Entry 3II6 (X-ray diffraction, 2.40 A resolution); this record covers chains B and X of the 3 polymer chains in the assembly.

Chain B:
Molecule: DNA repair protein XRCC4
From: Homo sapiens
UniProt: Q13426 (XRCC4_HUMAN); residue numbers follow UniProt; this construct covers 1-203
Sequence (203 residues; each row starts with the number of its first residue):
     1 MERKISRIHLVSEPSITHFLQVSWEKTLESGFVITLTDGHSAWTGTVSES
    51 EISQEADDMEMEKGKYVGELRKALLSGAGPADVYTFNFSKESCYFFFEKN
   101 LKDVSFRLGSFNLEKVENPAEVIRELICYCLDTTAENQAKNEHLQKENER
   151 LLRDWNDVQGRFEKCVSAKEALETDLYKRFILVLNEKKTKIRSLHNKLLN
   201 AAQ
Disordered / not traced: 77-81, 202-203
Sequence notes: engineered mutation Glu60 (Ala in Q13426), Thr134 (Ile in Q13426)
What the authors report for this chain:
  - contacts within the chain: Lys169-Glu173 (hydrogen bond)

Chain X:
Molecule: DNA ligase 4
From: Homo sapiens
Notes: EC 6.5.1.1; fragment: C-Terminal tandem BRCT domains, residues 654-911
UniProt: P49917 (DNLI4_HUMAN); residue numbers follow UniProt; this construct covers 654-911
Sequence (263 residues; row label = number of the first residue in the row):
   649 GAMGSKISNIFEDVEFCVMSGTDSQPKPDLENRIAEFGGYIVQNPGPDTY
   699 CVIAGSENIRVKNIILSNKHDVVKPAWLLECFKTKSFVPWQPRFMIHMCP
   749 STKEHFAREYDCYGDSYFIDTDLNQLKEVFSGIKNSNEQTPEEMASLIAD
   799 LEYRYSWDCSPLSMFRRHTVYLDSYAVINDLSTKNEGTRLAIKALELRFH
   849 GAKVVSCLAEGVSHVIIGEDHSRVADFKAFRRTFKRKFKILKESWVTDSI
   899 DKCELQEENQYLI
Disordered / not traced: 649-653, 671-672
Sequence notes: expression tag (649-653)
What the authors report for this chain:
  - contacts within the chain: Glu800-Arg814 (hydrogen bond), Ser811-Arg814 (hydrogen bond)
  - disease-associated variants - R814*: decreased binding to XRCC4 (citing earlier work)

How chain B and chain X interact:
Contacting residue pairs - 43 pairs, chain B then chain X:
  Trp155(B) - Gly835(X)
  Trp155(B) - Thr836(X)
  Trp155(B) - Ile840(X)  hydrophobic
  Gln159(B) - Ala839(X)
  Phe162(B) - Leu843(X)  hydrophobic
  Glu163(B) - Leu843(X)
  Val166(B) - Leu843(X)
  Val166(B) - Arg846(X)
  Val166(B) - Phe847(X)  hydrophobic
  Ser167(B) - Arg846(X)
  Lys169(B) - Leu810(X)  hydrogen bond (side chain-backbone)
  Lys169(B) - Phe847(X)  hydrogen bond (side chain-backbone)
  Glu170(B) - Arg846(X)  salt bridge
  Glu173(B) - Arg814(X)  salt bridge
  Thr174(B) - Met792(X)
  Asp175(B) - Lys782(X)  salt bridge
  Leu176(B) - Phe778(X)
  Tyr177(B) - Ile796(X)  hydrophobic
  Tyr177(B) - Leu799(X)  hydrophobic
  Tyr177(B) - Glu800(X)
  Tyr177(B) - Trp805(X)
  Lys178(B) - Asn783(X)
  Lys178(B) - Ser784(X)  hydrogen bond (side chain-backbone)
  Lys178(B) - Gln787(X)
  Lys178(B) - Met792(X)
  Arg179(B) - Phe778(X)  hydrogen bond (side chain-backbone)
  Arg179(B) - Ile781(X)
  Arg179(B) - Lys782(X)
  Arg179(B) - Asn783(X)  hydrogen bond
  Phe180(B) - Phe778(X)
  Phe180(B) - Leu799(X)  hydrophobic
  Ile181(B) - Leu799(X)  hydrophobic
  Leu182(B) - Tyr761(X)  hydrophobic
  Leu182(B) - Ile781(X)  hydrophobic
  Leu182(B) - Asn783(X)
  Val183(B) - Asp763(X)
  Glu186(B) - Asp759(X)
  Glu186(B) - Tyr761(X)
  Glu186(B) - Tyr765(X)
  Lys187(B) - Asp759(X)  salt bridge
  Lys187(B) - Asp763(X)  salt bridge
  Lys187(B) - Tyr765(X)
  Lys190(B) - Tyr765(X)
Also at the interface, not in a pair above, chain B (24 interface residues in all): Cys165, Leu184
Also at the interface, not in a pair above, chain X (34 interface residues in all): Ala755, Arg756, Cys760, Val777, Gly780, Asn785, Leu795, Tyr803, Glu844, Gly849
From the paper, about this interface:
  - residue pairs: Lys169(B)-Leu810(X) (backbone contact), Lys169(B)-Phe847(X) (backbone contact), Glu173(B)-Arg814(X) (hydrogen bond), Asn783(X)-Lys178(B)
  - interface residues, chain B: Trp155(B), Lys178(B), Arg179(B), Phe180(B), Leu184(B)
  - interface residues, chain X: Gly780(X), Asn783(X), Ser784(X), Ser804(X)

Overview:
Chain B and chain X form an interface of 24 and 34 residues respectively, with 5 hydrogen bonds and 5 salt
bridges. Among the polar pairs are Glu170(B)-Arg846(X), Glu173(B)-Arg814(X) and Asp175(B)-Lys782(X). The paper
describes backbone contacts between Lys169(B) and Leu810(X) and Lys169(B) and Phe847(X); a hydrogen bond
between Glu173(B) and Arg814(X); a contact between Asn783(X) and Lys178(B). From the paper: R814* of chain X
reduces binding to XRCC4; interface residues Trp155(B), Lys178(B) and Gly780(X) among others.
Here chain B is DNA repair protein XRCC4 and chain X is DNA ligase 4, both from Homo sapiens. Entry 3II6
(Structure of human Xrcc4 in complex with the tandem BRCT domains of DNA LigaseIV) was determined by X-ray
diffraction.
